PDB entry 9B1E | electron microscopy, 4.40 A resolution (low resolution: residue-level contacts below are approximate; hydrogen-bond / salt-bridge calls are withheld) | chains W and Z of the 21 polymer chains in the assembly

# Chain W
Molecule: Histone H3
Organism: Drosophila melanogaster
Reference sequence: P02299 (H3_DROME); residues 0-135 here correspond to UniProt positions 1-136 (UniProt number = residue number + 1)
Amino-acid sequence (136 residues; row label = number of the first residue in the row; numbering starts at 0):
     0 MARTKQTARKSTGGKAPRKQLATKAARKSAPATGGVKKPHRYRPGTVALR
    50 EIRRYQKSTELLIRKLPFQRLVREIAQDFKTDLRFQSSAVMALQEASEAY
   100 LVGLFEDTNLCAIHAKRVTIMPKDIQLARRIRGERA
Disordered / not traced: 0-37

# Chain Z
Molecule: 214-nt DNA strand
Sequence (214 nucleotides; numbered -80 to 133; the number before each row is that of its first residue; numbers below 1 keep their minus sign (DA-80 is residue -80)):
   -80 ATCATGCACAGGATGTATATATCTGACACGTGCCTGGAGACTAGGGAGTA
   -30 ATCCCCTTGGCGGTTAAAACGCGGGGGACAGCGCGTACGTGCGTTTAAGC
    20 GGTGCTAGAGCTTGCTACGACCAATTGAGCGGCCTCGGCACCGGGATTCT
    70 CCAGGGCGGCCGCGTATAGGGTCCATCACATAAGGGATGAACTCGGTGTG
   120 AAGATCGATGCGAT
Disordered / not traced: -80 to -77, 105-133

# Chain W / chain Z interface
Contacting residue pairs - 14 pairs, chain W then chain Z:
  Arg40(W) with DG-8(Z)
  Tyr41(W) with DC70(Z)
  Arg42(W) with DG-5(Z); DC70(Z); DC71(Z)
  Thr45(W) with DC70(Z)
  Arg72(W) with DT-24(Z)
  Arg116(W) with DA-3(Z); DC-2(Z)
  Val117(W) with DG-4(Z); DA-3(Z)
  Thr118(W) with DA-3(Z)
  Met120(W) with DA-3(Z); DC-2(Z)
Interface residues without a listed pair, chain W (14 interface residues in all): His39, Pro43, Arg49, Arg63, Lys115
Interface residues without a listed pair, chain Z (11 interface residues in all): DA-14, DA-13, DT69

# Overview
14 residues of chain W face 11 of chain Z across their interface.
Chain W is Histone H3 (Drosophila melanogaster) and chain Z is a 214-nt DNA strand; the structure, Cryo-EM
structure of native SWR1 bound to nucleosome (composite structure), was determined by electron microscopy
together with 9B1D from the same study.
